Entry 4BKU (X-ray diffraction, 1.84 A resolution); this record covers chain A.

== Chain A ==
Name: Enoyl-[acyl-carrier-protein] reductase [NADH]
Source organism: Burkholderia pseudomallei
Notes: EC 1.3.1.9
Reference sequence: I1WHT9 (I1WHT9_BURPE); residues 1-263 here = UniProt positions 1-263
Sequence (276 residues; each row starts with the number of its first residue):
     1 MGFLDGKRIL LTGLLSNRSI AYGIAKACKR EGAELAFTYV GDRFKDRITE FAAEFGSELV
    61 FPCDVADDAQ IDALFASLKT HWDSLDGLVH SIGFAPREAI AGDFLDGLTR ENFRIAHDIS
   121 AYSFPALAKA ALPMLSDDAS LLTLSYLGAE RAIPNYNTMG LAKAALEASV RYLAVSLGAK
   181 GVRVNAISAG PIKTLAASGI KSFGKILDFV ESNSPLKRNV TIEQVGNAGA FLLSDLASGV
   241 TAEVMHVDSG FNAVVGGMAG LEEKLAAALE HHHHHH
Unresolved in the structure: 1, 259-276
Sequence notes: expression tag (264-276)
Ligand contacts:
  - 1S5 (5-(4-amino-2-methylphenoxy)-2-hexyl-4-hydroxy-1-methylpyridinium): G93, F94, A95, I100, Y146, I153, P154, N155, Y156, M159, K163, P191, I200, F203, I206
  - NADH (NAI; 1,4-dihydronicotinamide adenine dinucleotide): G13, L14, L15, S19, I20, V40, C63, D64, V65, A66, S91, I92, G93, F94, I119, L144, S145, Y146, Y156, K163, A189, G190, P191, I192
What the authors report for this chain:
  - binding site for 1S5: F203
  - conformationally variable residues (side-chain flip): F203

== Overview ==
Chain A binds NADH and compound 1S5. The paper reports a binding site for 1S5 at F203; conformational
variability at F203.
Chain A is Enoyl-[acyl-carrier-protein] reductase [NADH] (Burkholderia pseudomallei); the structure, Enoyl-ACP
reductase FabI from Burkholderia pseudomallei with cofactor NADH and inhibitor PT155, was determined by X-ray
diffraction together with 4CUZ, 4CV0, 4CV1, 4CV2 and 4CV3 from the same study.
